PDB entry 7MQS | electron microscopy, 4.40 A resolution (low resolution: residue-level contacts below are approximate; hydrogen-bond / salt-bridge calls are withheld) | chains E and G of the 8 polymer chains in the assembly

[Chain E]
Name: Isoform Short of Insulin receptor
Organism: Homo sapiens
Notes: EC 2.7.10.1; fragment: Ectodomain
UniProtKB: P06213-2 (INSR-2_HUMAN); residues 1-916 here correspond to UniProt positions 28-943 (UniProt number = residue number + 27)
Sequence (916 residues; each row starts with the number of its first residue):
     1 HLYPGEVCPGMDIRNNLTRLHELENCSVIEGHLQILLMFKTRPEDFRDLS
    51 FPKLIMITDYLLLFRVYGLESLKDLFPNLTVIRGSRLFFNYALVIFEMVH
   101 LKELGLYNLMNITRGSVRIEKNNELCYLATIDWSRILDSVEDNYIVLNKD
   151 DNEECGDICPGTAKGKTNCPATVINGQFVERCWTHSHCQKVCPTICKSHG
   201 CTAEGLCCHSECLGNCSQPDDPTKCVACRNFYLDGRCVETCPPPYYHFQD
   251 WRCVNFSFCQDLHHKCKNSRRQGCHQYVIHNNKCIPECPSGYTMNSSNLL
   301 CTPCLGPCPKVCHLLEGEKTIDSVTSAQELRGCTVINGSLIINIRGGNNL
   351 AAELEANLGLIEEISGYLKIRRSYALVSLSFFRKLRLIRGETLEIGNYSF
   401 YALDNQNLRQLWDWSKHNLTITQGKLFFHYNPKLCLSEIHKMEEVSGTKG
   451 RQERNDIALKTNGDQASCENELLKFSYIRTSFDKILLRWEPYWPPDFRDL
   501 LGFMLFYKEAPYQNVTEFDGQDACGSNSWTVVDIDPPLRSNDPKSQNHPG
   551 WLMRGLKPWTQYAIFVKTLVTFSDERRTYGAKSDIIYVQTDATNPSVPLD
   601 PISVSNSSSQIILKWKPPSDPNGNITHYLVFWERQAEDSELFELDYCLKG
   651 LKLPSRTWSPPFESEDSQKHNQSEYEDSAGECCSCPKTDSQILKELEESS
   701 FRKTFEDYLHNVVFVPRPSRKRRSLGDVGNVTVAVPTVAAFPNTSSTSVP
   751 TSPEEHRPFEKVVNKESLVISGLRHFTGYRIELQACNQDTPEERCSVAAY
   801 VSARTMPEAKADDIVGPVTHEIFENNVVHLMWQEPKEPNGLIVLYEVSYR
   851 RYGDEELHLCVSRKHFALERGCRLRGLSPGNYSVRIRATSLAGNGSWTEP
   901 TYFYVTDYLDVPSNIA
Unresolved in the structure: 1-4, 163-167, 173-176, 268-273, 516-530, 657-690, 718-753, 911-916
Disulfides: Cys8-Cys26, Cys126-Cys155, Cys159-Cys182, Cys169-Cys188, Cys192-Cys201, Cys196-Cys207, Cys208-Cys216, Cys212-Cys225, Cys228-Cys237, Cys241-Cys253, Cys259-Cys284, Cys266-Cys274, Cys288-Cys301, Cys304-Cys308, Cys312-Cys333, Cys435-Cys468, Cys647-Cys860, Cys786-Cys795

[Chain G]
Name: Insulin A chain
UniProtKB: P01308 (INS_HUMAN); residues 1-21 here correspond to UniProt positions 90-110 (UniProt number = residue number + 89)
Sequence (24 residues; each row starts with the number of its first residue):
     1 GIVEQCCTSICSLYQLENYCHSLQ
Differences from the reference sequence: engineered mutation His21 (Asn110 in P01308); insertion (22-24)
Disulfides: Cys6-Cys11

[Interface between chain E and chain G]
Contacting residue pairs - 14 pairs, chain E then chain G:
  Asp496(E) - Cys7(G)
  Lys703(E) - Cys7(G)
  Asp707(E) - Val3(G)
  His710(E) - Ile2(G)
  Asn711(E) - Gly1(G)
  Asn711(E) - Ile2(G)
  Asn711(E) - Val3(G)
  Asn711(E) - Glu4(G)
  Val713(E) - Ser22(G)
  Phe714(E) - Ile2(G)
  Phe714(E) - Ser22(G)
  Val715(E) - Ser22(G)
  Pro716(E) - Tyr19(G)
  Arg717(E) - His21(G)

[Summary]
10 residues of chain E face 8 of chain G across their interface.
Here chain E is Isoform Short of Insulin receptor (Homo sapiens) and chain G is Insulin A chain. Entry 7MQS
(The insulin receptor ectodomain in complex with three venom hybrid insulin molecules - asymmetric
conformation) was determined by electron microscopy, deposited together with 7MQO and 7MQR.
